Entry 6CNO (electron microscopy, 4.70 A resolution (low resolution: residue-level contacts below are approximate; hydrogen-bond / salt-bridge calls are withheld)); this record covers chains A and C of the 8 polymer chains in the assembly.

== Chain A (and C) ==
Molecule: Intermediate conductance calcium-activated potassium channel protein 4
Organism: Homo sapiens
Notes: chain C of this document is another copy of the same molecule, construct and numbering; everything in this record applies to it too
UniProt: O15554 (KCNN4_HUMAN); residue numbers follow UniProt; this construct covers 1-427
Chain sequence (427 residues; each row starts with the number of its first residue):
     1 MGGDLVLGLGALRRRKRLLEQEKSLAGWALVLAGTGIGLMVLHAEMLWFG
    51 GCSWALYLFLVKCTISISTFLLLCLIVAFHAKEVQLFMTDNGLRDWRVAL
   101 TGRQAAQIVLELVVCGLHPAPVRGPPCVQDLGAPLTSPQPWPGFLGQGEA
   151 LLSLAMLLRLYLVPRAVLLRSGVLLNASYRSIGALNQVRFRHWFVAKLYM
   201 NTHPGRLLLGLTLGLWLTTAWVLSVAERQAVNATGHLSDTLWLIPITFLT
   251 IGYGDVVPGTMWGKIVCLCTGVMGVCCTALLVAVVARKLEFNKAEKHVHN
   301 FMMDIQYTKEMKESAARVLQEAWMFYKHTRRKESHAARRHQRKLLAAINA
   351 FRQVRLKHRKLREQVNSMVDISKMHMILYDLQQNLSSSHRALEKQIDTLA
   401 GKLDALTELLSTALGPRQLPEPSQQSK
Unresolved in the structure: 1-8, 124-141, 387-427
Swiss-Prot annotation at these positions:
  - modified residue: His358 (Phosphohistidine)
  - natural variant: Val282 (V282E: In DHS2; V282M: In DHS2), Arg352 (R352H: In DHS2)
  - mutagenesis: Thr250 (T250S: Loss of sensitivity to triarylmethanes), Val275 (V275A: Loss of sensitivity to triarylmethanes)
From the paper describing this entry:
  - conformationally variable residues (helix shift): Val282

== How chain A and chain C interact ==
Contacting residue pairs (15):
  Arg97(A) with Arg338(C); Arg342(C)
  Val98(A) with Arg342(C)
  Leu100(A) with Arg342(C)
  Thr101(A) with Arg342(C)
  Gln187(A) with Arg359(C)
  Arg189(A) with Arg352(C)
  Gly252(A) with Gly252(C)
  Arg338(A) with Arg97(C)
  Arg342(A) with Arg97(C); Val98(C); Leu100(C); Thr101(C)
  Arg352(A) with Arg189(C)
  Arg359(A) with Gln187(C)
Interface residues without a listed pair, chain A (15 interface residues in all): Gly102, Ile251, Tyr253, Leu356
Interface residues without a listed pair, chain C (15 interface residues in all): Gly102, Ile251, Tyr253, Leu356

== In short ==
Chain A and chain C each contribute 15 residues to their interface. Curated annotation (UniProt) lists 2
mutagenesis sites on chain A. The paper reports conformational variability at Val282(A).
Both chains are Intermediate conductance calcium-activated potassium channel protein 4 (Homo sapiens). Entry
6CNO (Cryo-EM structure of the human SK4/calmodulin channel complex in the Ca2+ bound state II) was determined
by electron microscopy, deposited together with 6CNM and 6CNN.
